PDB entry 7KBF | electron microscopy, 4.42 A resolution (low resolution: residue-level contacts below are approximate; hydrogen-bond / salt-bridge calls are withheld) | chains I and K of the 11 polymer chains in the assembly

== Chain I ==
Molecule: 172-nt DNA strand
Organism: Xenopus laevis
Sequence (172 nucleotides; each row starts with the number of its first residue; numbers below 1 keep their minus sign (DT-87 is residue -87)):
   -87 TTGGCCAGCT AGGATATCAC AATCCCGGTG CCGAGGCCGC TCAATTGGTC GTAGACAGCT
   -27 CTAGCACCGC TTAAACGCAC GTACGGAATC CGTACGTGCG TTTAAGCGGT GCTAGAGCTG
    33 TCTACGACCA ATTGAGCGGC CTCGGCACCG GGATTGTGAT ATCCTAGCTG GC

== Chain K ==
Molecule: Protein B4
Organism: Xenopus laevis
UniProtKB: P15308 (B4_XENLA); residues 1-273 here = UniProt positions 1-273
Sequence (273 residues; row label = number of the first residue in the row):
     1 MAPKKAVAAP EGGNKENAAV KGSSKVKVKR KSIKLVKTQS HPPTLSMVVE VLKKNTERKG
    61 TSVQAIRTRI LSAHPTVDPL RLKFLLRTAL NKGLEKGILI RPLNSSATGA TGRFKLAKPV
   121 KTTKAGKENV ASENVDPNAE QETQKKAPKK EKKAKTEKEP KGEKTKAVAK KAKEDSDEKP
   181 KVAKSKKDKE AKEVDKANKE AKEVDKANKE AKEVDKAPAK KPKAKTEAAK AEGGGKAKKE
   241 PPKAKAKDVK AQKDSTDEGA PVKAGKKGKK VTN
Not modelled in the structure: 1-40, 119-273
UniProt features mapped onto this chain:
  - region: Lys189 to Ala217 (3 X 10 AA tandem repeats)

== How chain I and chain K interact ==
Contacting residue pairs - 11 pairs, chain I then chain K:
  DG-75(I) with Leu80(K); Arg81(K)
  DA-74(I) with Leu80(K)
  DA0(I) with Arg67(K)
  DT1(I) with Arg67(K); Lys83(K)
  DC2(I) with Arg87(K); Thr111(K)
  DC3(I) with Arg87(K)
  DG79(I) with Arg58(K)
  DC80(I) with Arg58(K)
Other interface residues (no listed pair), chain I (9 interface residues in all): DG-76
Other interface residues (no listed pair), chain K (8 interface residues in all): Ala110

== In short ==
Chain I and chain K form an interface of 9 and 8 residues respectively.
Here chain I is a 172-nt DNA strand and chain K is Protein B4, both from Xenopus laevis. Entry 7KBF (H1.8
bound nucleosome isolated from metaphase chromosome in Xenopus egg extract (oligo fraction)) was determined by
electron microscopy (same publication as 7KBD and 7KBE).
